2JIZ - chains C and D of the 7 polymer chains in the assembly; structure by X-ray diffraction, 2.30 A resolution.

== Chain C ==
Molecule: ATP synthase subunit alpha heart isoform
Source organism: Bos taurus
Notes: EC 3.6.1.34
UniProt: P19483 (ATPA_BOVIN); residues 2-510 here correspond to UniProt positions 45-553 (UniProt number = residue number + 43)
Sequence (510 residues; each row starts with the number of its first residue):
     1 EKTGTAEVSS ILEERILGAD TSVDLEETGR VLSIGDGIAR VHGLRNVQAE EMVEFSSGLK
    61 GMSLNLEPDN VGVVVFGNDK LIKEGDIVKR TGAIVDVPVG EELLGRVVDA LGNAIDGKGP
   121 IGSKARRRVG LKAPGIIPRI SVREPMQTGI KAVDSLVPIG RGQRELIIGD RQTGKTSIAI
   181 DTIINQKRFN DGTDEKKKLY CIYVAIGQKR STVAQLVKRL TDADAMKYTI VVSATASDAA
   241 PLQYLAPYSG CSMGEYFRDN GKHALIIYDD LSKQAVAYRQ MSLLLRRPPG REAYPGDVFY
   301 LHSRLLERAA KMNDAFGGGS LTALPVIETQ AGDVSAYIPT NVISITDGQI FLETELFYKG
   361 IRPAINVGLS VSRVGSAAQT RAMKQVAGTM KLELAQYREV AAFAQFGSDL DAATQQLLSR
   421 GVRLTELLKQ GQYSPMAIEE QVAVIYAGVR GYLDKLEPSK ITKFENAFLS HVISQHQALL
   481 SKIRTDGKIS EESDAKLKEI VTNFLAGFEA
Unresolved in the structure: 1-15
Ion coordination: Mg2+: Thr176 (together with AMP-PNP)
Ligand contacts:
  - ADP (adenosine-5'-diphosphate): Val371, Ser372, Arg373
  - AMP-PNP (ANP; phosphoaminophosphonic acid-adenylate ester): Asp170, Arg171, Gln172, Thr173, Gly174, Lys175, Thr176, Ser177, Glu328, Phe357, Arg362, Pro363, Gln430, Gly431, Gln432, Tyr433
Swiss-Prot annotation at these positions:
  - binding site (ATP): Gln172, Gly174, Lys175, Thr176, Ser177, Gln430, Gln432
  - binding site (Mg(2+)): Thr176, Asp269
  - site: Ser370 (Required for activity)
  - modified residue: Ser10 (Phosphoserine), Ser22 (Phosphoserine), Ser33 (Phosphoserine), Ser63 (Phosphoserine), Lys80 (N6-acetyllysine), Lys83 (N6-acetyllysine), Lys89 (N6-acetyllysine), Thr91 (Phosphothreonine), Lys118 (N6-acetyllysine), Ser123 (Phosphoserine), Lys124 (N6-acetyllysine), Ser141 (Phosphoserine), Arg161 (Omega-N-methylarginine), Lys187 (N6-acetyllysine), Lys196 (N6-acetyllysine), Lys197 (N6-acetyllysine), Lys218 (N6-acetyllysine), Lys262 (N6-acetyllysine), Lys384 (N6-acetyllysine), Lys391 (N6-acetyllysine) and 5 more in UniProt
  - glycosylation: Ser33 (O-linked (GlcNAc) serine)
What the authors report for this chain:
  - binding site for resveratrol: Gly290, Arg291, Glu292

== Chain D ==
Molecule: ATP synthase subunit beta
Source organism: Bos taurus
Notes: EC 3.6.1.34
UniProt: P00829 (ATPB_BOVIN); residues -3 to 478 here correspond to UniProt positions 47-528 (UniProt number = residue number + 50)
Sequence (482 residues; row label = number of the first residue in the row; numbers below 1 keep their minus sign (Ala-3 is residue -3)):
    -3 AAQASPSPKA GATTGRIVAV IGAVVDVQFD EGLPPILNAL EVQGRETRLV LEVAQHLGES
    57 TVRTIAMDGT EGLVRGQKVL DSGAPIRIPV GPETLGRIMN VIGEPIDERG PIKTKQFAAI
   117 HAEAPEFVEM SVEQEILVTG IKVVDLLAPY AKGGKIGLFG GAGVGKTVLI MELINNVAKA
   177 HGGYSVFAGV GERTREGNDL YHEMIESGVI NLKDATSKVA LVYGQMNEPP GARARVALTG
   237 LTVAEYFRDQ EGQDVLLFID NIFRFTQAGS EVSALLGRIP SAVGYQPTLA TDMGTMQERI
   297 TTTKKGSITS VQAIYVPADD LTDPAPATTF AHLDATTVLS RAIAELGIYP AVDPLDSTSR
   357 IMDPNIVGSE HYDVARGVQK ILQDYKSLQD IIAILGMDEL SEEDKLTVSR ARKIQRFLSQ
   417 PFQVAEVFTG HLGKLVPLKE TIKGFQQILA GEYDHLPEQA FYMVGPIEEA VAKADKLAEE
   477 HS
Unresolved in the structure: -3 to 8, 476-478
Ion coordination: Mg2+: Thr163 (together with ADP)
Ligand contacts: ADP (adenosine-5'-diphosphate): Gly157, Ala158, Gly159, Val160, Gly161, Lys162, Thr163, Val164, Tyr345, Pro346, Phe418, Ala421, Phe424, Thr425
Swiss-Prot annotation at these positions:
  - binding site (ADP): Gly159, Val160, Gly161, Lys162, Thr163, Val164
  - binding site (ATP): Gly159, Gly161, Lys162, Thr163, Val164, Arg189
  - binding site (phosphate): Gly159, Val160, Gly161, Lys162, Thr163
  - binding site (Mg(2+)): Thr163, Glu188
  - modified residue: Lys74 (N6-acetyllysine), Lys111 (N6-acetyllysine), Lys148 (N6-acetyllysine), Lys209 (N6-acetyllysine), Lys214 (N6-acetyllysine), Thr262 (Phosphothreonine), Ser365 (Phosphoserine), Lys376 (N6-acetyllysine), Ser383 (Phosphoserine), Lys430 (N6-acetyllysine), Lys435 (N6-acetyllysine), Lys472 (N6-acetyllysine)
  - glycosylation: Ser56 (O-linked (GlcNAc) serine)
What the authors report for this chain:
  - binding site for resveratrol: Ser277, Ala278, Val279, Gly280

== Chain C / chain D interface ==
Residue-residue contacts - 126 pairs, chain C then chain D:
  Gly43(C) - Arg71(D)  hydrogen bond (backbone-side chain)
  Leu44(C) - Arg71(D)  hydrogen bond (backbone-side chain)
  Arg45(C) - Val70(D)
  Arg45(C) - Arg71(D)
  Asn46(C) - Val70(D)
  Val47(C) - Leu69(D)
  Val47(C) - Val70(D)
  Gln48(C) - Gly68(D)
  Gln48(C) - Leu69(D)
  Gln48(C) - Val70(D)
  Ala49(C) - Thr66(D)
  Ala49(C) - Glu67(D)
  Ala49(C) - Gly68(D)  hydrogen bond (backbone-backbone)
  Ala49(C) - Leu69(D)  hydrogen bond (backbone-backbone)
  Glu50(C) - Glu67(D)
  Leu64(C) - Val16(D)
  Asn65(C) - Val16(D)
  Asn65(C) - Ile17(D)
  Leu66(C) - Ala15(D)
  Leu66(C) - Val16(D)  hydrogen bond (backbone-backbone)
  Leu66(C) - Leu69(D)
  Leu66(C) - Arg71(D)
  Glu67(C) - Val14(D)
  Glu67(C) - Arg71(D)  hydrogen bond (backbone-side chain)
  Pro68(C) - Val14(D)
  Asn70(C) - Arg71(D)
  Val71(C) - Arg71(D)
  Ile94(C) - Gly68(D)
  Lys132(C) - Asp64(D)  salt bridge
  Lys132(C) - Asn223(D)
  Lys132(C) - Glu224(D)  salt bridge
  Ala133(C) - Asn223(D)  hydrogen bond (backbone-side chain)
  Pro134(C) - Thr190(D)
  Gly135(C) - Thr190(D)
  Ile136(C) - Ile94(D)  hydrophobic
  Ile136(C) - Thr190(D)
  Ile136(C) - Asn194(D)
  Ile136(C) - Tyr219(D)  hydrophobic
  Ile137(C) - Ile102(D)
  Ile137(C) - Asp103(D)
  Ile137(C) - Glu104(D)
  Ile137(C) - Tyr197(D)  hydrophobic
  Arg139(C) - Thr190(D)
  Arg139(C) - Arg191(D)
  Arg139(C) - Asn194(D)
  Ile140(C) - Asn194(D)
  Ser141(C) - Asn194(D)
  Ser141(C) - Asp195(D)  hydrogen bond
  Arg164(C) - Arg189(D)
  Arg287(C) - Ile17(D)
  Pro288(C) - Ala270(D)  hydrophobic
  Arg291(C) - Val279(D)
  Arg291(C) - Asp319(D)  salt bridge
  Gly296(C) - Glu267(D)
  Asp297(C) - Glu267(D)
  Phe299(C) - Met222(D)  hydrophobic
  Phe299(C) - Arg260(D)
  Phe299(C) - Gln263(D)
  Tyr300(C) - Glu224(D)
  Tyr300(C) - Pro225(D)
  Tyr300(C) - Arg229(D)
  Tyr300(C) - Glu267(D)
  Ser303(C) - Met222(D)  hydrogen bond (side chain-backbone)
  Arg304(C) - Met222(D)
  Glu307(C) - Glu188(D)
  Glu307(C) - Arg189(D)
  Glu307(C) - Thr190(D)  hydrogen bond
  Glu307(C) - Met222(D)
  Glu307(C) - Asn223(D)  hydrogen bond (side chain-backbone)
  Ser335(C) - Ala314(D)
  Ser335(C) - Asp315(D)  hydrogen bond
  Tyr337(C) - Ala314(D)
  Thr340(C) - Ala158(D)
  Thr340(C) - Tyr311(D)  hydrogen bond (backbone-side chain)
  Thr340(C) - Ala314(D)  hydrogen bond (side chain-backbone)
  Ile343(C) - Ala158(D)  hydrophobic
  Ile343(C) - Arg189(D)
  Ser344(C) - Ala158(D)
  Ser344(C) - Arg189(D)  hydrogen bond (backbone-side chain)
  Ser344(C) - Met222(D)
  Ser344(C) - Arg260(D)  hydrogen bond
  Ser344(C) - Tyr311(D)
  Ile345(C) - Arg189(D)  hydrogen bond (backbone-side chain)
  Ile345(C) - Met222(D)  hydrophobic
  Thr346(C) - Arg189(D)  hydrogen bond (backbone-side chain)
  Asp347(C) - Arg189(D)  salt bridge
  Asp347(C) - Arg191(D)  salt bridge
  Gly368(C) - Glu341(D)
  Leu369(C) - Arg337(D)
  Leu369(C) - Glu341(D)
  Ser372(C) - Phe424(D)
  Arg373(C) - Ala158(D)
  Arg373(C) - Gly159(D)
  Arg373(C) - Arg189(D)
  Arg373(C) - Phe424(D)
  Val374(C) - Phe424(D)
  Gly375(C) - Val423(D)
  Gly375(C) - Phe424(D)
  Ser376(C) - Val423(D)  hydrogen bond (backbone-backbone)
  Gly388(C) - Thr425(D)
  Gly388(C) - Gly426(D)
  Thr389(C) - Thr425(D)
  Leu392(C) - Gly343(D)
  Leu392(C) - Tyr345(D)  hydrophobic
  Leu392(C) - Thr425(D)
  Leu392(C) - Tyr458(D)
  Leu392(C) - Met459(D)  hydrophobic
  Ala395(C) - Glu341(D)
  Ala395(C) - Leu342(D)
  Ala395(C) - Gly343(D)
  Gln396(C) - Leu342(D)  hydrogen bond (side chain-backbone)
  Gln396(C) - Ile344(D)
  Gln396(C) - Arg412(D)  hydrogen bond
  Gln396(C) - Gln455(D)  hydrogen bond
  Gln396(C) - Tyr458(D)
  Glu399(C) - Leu342(D)
  Glu399(C) - Arg408(D)  salt bridge
  Glu399(C) - Arg412(D)  salt bridge
  Phe403(C) - Val404(D)  hydrophobic
  Phe403(C) - Arg408(D)
  Phe406(C) - Ile388(D)
  Phe406(C) - Met393(D)  hydrophobic
  Ser408(C) - Asp394(D)
  Asp411(C) - Pro453(D)
  Ala413(C) - Pro453(D)  hydrophobic
  Leu417(C) - Gln455(D)
Also at the interface, not in a pair above, chain C (71 interface residues in all): Arg128, Val142, Ala336, Asn341, Asn366, Val371, Ala377, Val400
Also at the interface, not in a pair above, chain D (72 interface residues in all): Gly18, Gly187, Gly193, His198, Gln221, Pro226, Ser266, Gly280, Pro313, Tyr381, Ala389, Gly392, His427

== Overview ==
71 residues of chain C and 72 residues of chain D are in contact, with 22 hydrogen bonds and 7 salt bridges.
Polar contacts include Lys132(C)-Asp64(D), Lys132(C)-Glu224(D) and Arg291(C)-Asp319(D). ADP is bound between
chain C and chain D. The paper reports a binding site for resveratrol at Gly290(C), Arg291(C) and Ser277(D)
among others.
Chain C is ATP synthase subunit alpha heart isoform and chain D is ATP synthase subunit beta, both from Bos
taurus; the structure, The Structure of F1-ATPase inhibited by resveratrol, was determined by X-ray
diffraction together with 2JJ1 and 2JJ2 from the same study.
